PDB entry 3HOS | X-ray diffraction, 3.50 A resolution | chains A and B of the 8 polymer chains in the assembly

Chain A (and B):
Name: Transposable element mariner, complete cds
From: Drosophila mauritiana
Notes: EC 2.7.7.-; chain B of this document is another copy of the same molecule, construct and numbering; everything in this record applies to it too
Reference sequence: Q7JQ07 (Q7JQ07_DROMA); residue numbers follow UniProt; this construct covers 1-345
Chain sequence (345 residues; row label = number of the first residue in the row):
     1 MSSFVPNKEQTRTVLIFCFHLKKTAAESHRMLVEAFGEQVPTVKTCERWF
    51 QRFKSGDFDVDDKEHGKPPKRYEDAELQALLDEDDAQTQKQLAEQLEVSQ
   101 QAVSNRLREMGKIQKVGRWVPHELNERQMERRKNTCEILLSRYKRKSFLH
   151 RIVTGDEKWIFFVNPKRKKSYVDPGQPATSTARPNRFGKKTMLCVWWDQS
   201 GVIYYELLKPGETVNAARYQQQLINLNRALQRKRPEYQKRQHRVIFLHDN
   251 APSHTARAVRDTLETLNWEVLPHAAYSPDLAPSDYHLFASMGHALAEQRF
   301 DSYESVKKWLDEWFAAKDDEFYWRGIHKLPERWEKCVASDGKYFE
Unresolved in the structure: 1-4, 238-242 (chain B: 1-4, 239-242)
Disulfides: Cys136-Cys336
Sequence notes: engineered mutation Ala216 (Thr in Q7JQ07)
Small-molecule neighbours: Mg2+ (MG): Asp156, Glu157, Asp249, Asp284
From the paper describing this entry:
  - binding site for Mos1 NTS inverted repeat DNA: Arg48, Lys63 to Arg71, Gln89 to Met110, His293
  - self-association interface (contacts with another copy of this molecule); pairs are residue here / residue on that copy: Trp119-Arg167, Trp119-Arg183, Thr13, Phe17, His20, Leu21, Ala35, Phe36, Ile113, Arg118, Phe162, Lys169, Ser180
  - conformationally variable residues (order/disorder transition): Phe162 to Lys189
  - binding site for Mos1 TS inverted repeat DNA: Arg118, Arg183, His293
  - binding site for Mos1 NTS inverted repeat DNA: Phe187, Thr213 to Ala216, Asn250 to Arg257
  - binding site for Mos1 TS inverted repeat DNA: Phe187
  - catalytic residues: Asp156, Asp249, Asp284
  - Mg2+ coordination: Asp156, Asp249
  - mutagenesis - R118A/T216A, R118Q/T216A: decreased catalytic activity
  - mutagenesis - T216A: unchanged catalytic activity (citing earlier work)
  - mutagenesis - W119P, W119P/T216A: abolished catalytic activity
  - mutagenesis - R186A/T216A (less than 5%): decreased catalytic activity on strand transfer
  - mutagenesis - K158A/T216A, R183A/T216A, N185A/T216A, R186A/T216A, K189A/T216A: unchanged catalytic activity
  - mutagenesis - K158A/T216A, R183A/T216A, N185A/T216A, K189A/T216A: increased catalytic activity on target integration

How chain A and chain B interact:
Contacting residue pairs (103; chain A residue first):
  Glu9(A) - Glu9(B)
  Gln10(A) - Thr13(B)
  Arg12(A) - Gln10(B)
  Thr13(A) - Gln10(B)
  Val14(A) - Phe17(B)  hydrophobic
  Ile16(A) - Phe36(B)
  Phe17(A) - Val14(B)  hydrophobic
  Phe17(A) - Ala35(B)  hydrophobic
  Phe17(A) - Phe36(B)  hydrophobic
  His20(A) - Ala35(B)
  His20(A) - Phe36(B)
  Leu21(A) - Ala35(B)  hydrophobic
  Leu32(A) - Phe17(B)  hydrophobic
  Ala35(A) - Phe17(B)  hydrophobic
  Ala35(A) - His20(B)
  Ala35(A) - Leu21(B)  hydrophobic
  Phe36(A) - Phe17(B)  hydrophobic
  Phe36(A) - His20(B)
  Leu81(A) - Tyr171(B)
  Asp85(A) - Ser170(B)  hydrogen bond
  Asp85(A) - Tyr171(B)
  Asp85(A) - Thr179(B)
  Ala86(A) - Lys169(B)
  Ala86(A) - Ser170(B)  hydrogen bond (backbone-side chain)
  Gln87(A) - Tyr171(B)
  Gln89(A) - Tyr171(B)  hydrogen bond
  Leu107(A) - Tyr171(B)  hydrophobic
  Gly111(A) - Asp173(B)
  Gly111(A) - Pro174(B)
  Lys112(A) - Val172(B)
  Lys112(A) - Asp173(B)  salt bridge
  Ile113(A) - Ser170(B)
  Ile113(A) - Tyr171(B)
  Ile113(A) - Val172(B)  hydrogen bond (backbone-backbone)
  Ile113(A) - Pro174(B)  hydrophobic
  Gln114(A) - Ser170(B)
  Gln114(A) - Tyr171(B)  hydrogen bond
  Lys115(A) - Lys169(B)
  Lys115(A) - Ser170(B)  hydrogen bond (backbone-backbone)
  Lys115(A) - Gln176(B)  hydrogen bond (side chain-backbone)
  Lys115(A) - Ala178(B)
  Val116(A) - Arg167(B)
  Val116(A) - Lys168(B)
  Val116(A) - Lys169(B)
  Val116(A) - Ala178(B)
  Gly117(A) - Arg167(B)  hydrogen bond (backbone-side chain)
  Gly117(A) - Lys168(B)  hydrogen bond (backbone-backbone)
  Gly117(A) - Ala178(B)
  Gly117(A) - Thr179(B)
  Arg118(A) - Ser180(B)
  Arg118(A) - Thr181(B)  hydrogen bond (backbone-backbone)
  Trp119(A) - Pro165(B)
  Trp119(A) - Arg167(B)
  Trp119(A) - Thr181(B)
  Trp119(A) - Ala182(B)
  Trp119(A) - Arg183(B)
  Val120(A) - Thr181(B)  hydrogen bond (backbone-backbone)
  Val120(A) - Ala182(B)
  Val120(A) - Arg183(B)  hydrogen bond (backbone-backbone)
  Glu123(A) - Ala182(B)
  Pro165(A) - Trp119(B)  hydrophobic
  Arg167(A) - Gly117(B)  hydrogen bond (side chain-backbone)
  Lys168(A) - Val116(B)
  Lys168(A) - Gly117(B)  hydrogen bond (backbone-backbone)
  Lys169(A) - Ala86(B)
  Lys169(A) - Gln114(B)  hydrogen bond
  Lys169(A) - Lys115(B)
  Lys169(A) - Val116(B)
  Ser170(A) - Asp85(B)
  Ser170(A) - Ala86(B)
  Ser170(A) - Ile113(B)
  Ser170(A) - Gln114(B)
  Ser170(A) - Lys115(B)  hydrogen bond (backbone-backbone)
  Tyr171(A) - Leu81(B)
  Tyr171(A) - Asp85(B)  hydrogen bond (backbone-backbone)
  Tyr171(A) - Gln89(B)  hydrogen bond
  Tyr171(A) - Leu107(B)  hydrophobic
  Tyr171(A) - Ile113(B)
  Tyr171(A) - Gln114(B)
  Val172(A) - Lys112(B)
  Val172(A) - Ile113(B)  hydrogen bond (backbone-backbone)
  Asp173(A) - Lys112(B)  salt bridge
  Pro174(A) - Gly111(B)
  Pro174(A) - Ile113(B)  hydrophobic
  Gln176(A) - Lys115(B)  hydrogen bond (backbone-side chain)
  Pro177(A) - Asp85(B)
  Ala178(A) - Lys115(B)
  Ala178(A) - Val116(B)
  Ala178(A) - Gly117(B)
  Thr179(A) - Asp85(B)  hydrogen bond
  Thr179(A) - Gly117(B)
  Ser180(A) - Arg118(B)
  Thr181(A) - Arg118(B)  hydrogen bond (backbone-backbone)
  Thr181(A) - Trp119(B)
  Thr181(A) - Val120(B)  hydrogen bond (backbone-backbone)
  Ala182(A) - Trp119(B)
  Ala182(A) - Val120(B)
  Ala182(A) - His122(B)
  Ala182(A) - Glu123(B)
  Arg183(A) - Trp119(B)  hydrogen bond (side chain-backbone)
  Arg183(A) - Val120(B)  hydrogen bond (backbone-backbone)
  Pro184(A) - Trp119(B)
  Glu345(A) - Ser180(B)
Interface residues without a listed pair, chain A (56 interface residues in all): Val5, Cys18, Met31, Glu34, Pro121, His122, Lys166, Gly175
Interface residues without a listed pair, chain B (51 interface residues in all): Cys18, Met31, Leu32, Gln87, Pro121, Gly175, Pro177, Pro184, Glu345

Summary:
The interface between chain A and chain B involves 56 residues on one side and 51 on the other, with 25
hydrogen bonds and 2 salt bridges. Polar contacts include Lys112(A)-Asp173(B), Asp85(A)-Ser170(B) and
Ala86(A)-Ser170(B). The paper reports catalytic residues Asp156(A), Asp249(A) and Asp284(A); K158A/T216A,
R183A/T216A and N185A/T216A of chain A, among others, increase catalytic activity on target integration; 10
substitutions were tested in all.
Chain A and chain B are both Transposable element mariner, complete cds (Drosophila mauritiana); the
structure, Crystal structure of the mariner Mos1 paired end complex with Mg, was determined by X-ray
diffraction together with 3HOT from the same study.
